PDB entry 3W97 | X-ray diffraction, 3.20 A resolution | chains H and J of the 10 polymer chains in the assembly

# Chain H
Protein: Histone H2B type 1-J
Source organism: Homo sapiens
UniProt: P06899 (H2B1J_HUMAN); residues 25-125 here correspond to UniProt positions 26-126 (UniProt number = residue number + 1)
Chain sequence (105 residues; numbered 21 to 125; the number before each row is that of its first residue):
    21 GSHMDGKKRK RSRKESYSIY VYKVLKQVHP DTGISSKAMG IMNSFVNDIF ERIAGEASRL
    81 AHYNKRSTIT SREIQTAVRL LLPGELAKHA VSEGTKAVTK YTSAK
Unresolved in the structure: 21-32, 125
Sequence notes: expression tag (21-24)
UniProt features mapped onto this chain:
  - modified residue: Lys34 (N6-(2-hydroxyisobutyryl)lysine), Glu35 (PolyADP-ribosyl glutamic acid), Ser36 (Phosphoserine), Lys43 (N6-(2-hydroxyisobutyryl)lysine), Lys46 (N6-(2-hydroxyisobutyryl)lysine), Lys57 (N6,N6-dimethyllysine), Arg79 (Dimethylated arginine), Lys85 (N6,N6,N6-trimethyllysine), Arg86 (Omega-N-methylarginine), Arg92 (Omega-N-methylarginine), Lys108 (N6-(2-hydroxyisobutyryl)lysine), Thr115 (Phosphothreonine), Lys116 (N6-(2-hydroxyisobutyryl)lysine), Lys120 (N6-(2-hydroxyisobutyryl)lysine)
  - glycosylation: Ser112 (O-linked (GlcNAc) serine)
  - cross-link (Glycyl lysine isopeptide (Lys-Gly)): Lys34 (interchain with G-Cter in ubiquitin), Lys120 (interchain with G-Cter in ubiquitin)

# Chain J
Molecule: 146-nt DNA strand
Sequence (146 nucleotides; row label = number of the first residue in the row):
   147 ATCAATATCC ACCTGCAGAT TCTACCAAAA GTGTATTTGG AAACTGCTCC ATCAAAAGGC
   207 ATGTTCAGCT GAATTCAGCT GAACATGCCT TTTGATGGAG CAGTTTCCAA ATACACTTTT
   267 GGTAGAATCT GCAGGTGGAT ATTGAT

# Chain H / chain J interface
Pairs across the interface (12; chain H residue first):
  Tyr42(H) with DT167(J), phosphate contact; DC168(J), phosphate contact
  Gly53(H) with DT167(J), phosphate contact
  Ile54(H) with DT166(J), phosphate contact; DT167(J), phosphate contact
  Ser56(H) with DT166(J), hydrogen bond to the phosphate
  Arg86(H) with DG186(J), phosphate contact; DA187(J), salt bridge to the phosphate
  Ser87(H) with DG185(J), hydrogen bond to the phosphate; DG186(J), hydrogen bond to the phosphate
  Thr88(H) with DG185(J), phosphate contact; DG186(J), phosphate contact
Other interface residues (no listed pair), chain H (8 interface residues in all): Ser55

# Summary
Chain H and chain J form an interface of 8 and 6 residues respectively, with 3 hydrogen bonds and 1 salt
bridge. Polar contacts include Ser56(H)-DT166(J), Ser87(H)-DG185(J) and Ser87(H)-DG186(J).
Here chain H is Histone H2B type 1-J (Homo sapiens) and chain J is a 146-nt DNA strand. Entry 3W97 (Crystal
Structure of Human Nucleosome Core Particle lacking H2B N-terminal region) was determined by X-ray
diffraction, deposited together with 3W98 and 3W99.
